Entry 3J0K (electron microscopy, 36.00 A resolution (very low resolution: no residue pairs are listed; an interface is given only as per-side residue counts)); this record covers chains D and G of the 12 polymer chains in the assembly.

== Chain D ==
Protein: DNA-directed RNA polymerase II 32 kDa polypeptide
Organism: Homo sapiens
Notes: EC 2.7.7.6
Chain sequence (221 residues; row label = number of the first residue in the row):
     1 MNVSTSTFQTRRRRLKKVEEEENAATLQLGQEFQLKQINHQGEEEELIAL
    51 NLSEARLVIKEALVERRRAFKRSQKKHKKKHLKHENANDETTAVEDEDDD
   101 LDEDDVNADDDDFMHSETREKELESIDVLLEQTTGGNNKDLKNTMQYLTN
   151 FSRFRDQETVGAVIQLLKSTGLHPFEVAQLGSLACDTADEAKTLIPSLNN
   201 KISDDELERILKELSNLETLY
Not modelled in the structure: 1-3, 77-117

== Chain G ==
Protein: DNA-directed RNA polymerase II 19 kDa polypeptide
Organism: Homo sapiens
Notes: EC 2.7.7.6
Chain sequence (171 residues; row label = number of the first residue in the row):
     1 MFFIKDLSLNITLHPSFFGPRMKQYLKTKLLEEVEGSCTGKFGYILCVLD
    51 YDNIDIQRGRILPTDGSAEFNVKYRAVVFKPFKGEVVDGTVVSCSQHGFE
   101 VQVGPMKVFVTKHLMPQDLTFNAGSNPPSYQSSEDVITIKSRIRVKIEGC
   151 ISQVSSIHAIGSIKEDYLGAI

== How chain D and chain G interact ==
At this resolution (36 A) residue pairs are not listed: 50 residues of chain D and 45 of chain G lie at the interface.

== Summary ==
50 residues of chain D and 45 residues of chain G are in contact.
Here chain D is DNA-directed RNA polymerase II 32 kDa polypeptide and chain G is DNA-directed RNA polymerase
II 19 kDa polypeptide, both from Homo sapiens. Entry 3J0K (Orientation of RNA polymerase II within the human
VP16-Mediator-pol II-TFIIF assembly) was determined by electron microscopy.
